PDB entry 8UCJ | electron microscopy, 3.20 A resolution | chains b and i of the 12 polymer chains in the assembly

# Chain b
Molecule: Cytochrome c oxidase subunit 2
Source organism: Komagataella pastoris
Chain sequence (236 residues; each row starts with the number of its first residue):
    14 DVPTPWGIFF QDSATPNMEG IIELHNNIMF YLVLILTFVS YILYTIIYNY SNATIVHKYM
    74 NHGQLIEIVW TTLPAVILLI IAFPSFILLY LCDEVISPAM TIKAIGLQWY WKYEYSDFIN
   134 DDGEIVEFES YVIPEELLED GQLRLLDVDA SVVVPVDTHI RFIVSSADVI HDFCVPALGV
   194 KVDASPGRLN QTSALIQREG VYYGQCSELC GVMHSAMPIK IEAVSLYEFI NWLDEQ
Bound ions: dinuclear copper ion: Cys219, Cys223, Met230
Residues lining bound ligands:
  - heme a (HEA): Leu45, Ile48, Pro87, Ile90, Leu91
  - phosphatidylethanolamine (PTY): Phe51, Ile55, Tyr72, Met73, Gly76, Leu78, Ile79, Trp83

# Chain i
Molecule: Cytochrome c oxidase subunit 9
Source organism: Komagataella pastoris
UniProtKB: A0A1G4KPQ9 (A0A1G4KPQ9_KOMPC); residue numbers follow UniProt; this construct covers 5-61
Chain sequence (57 residues; each row starts with the number of its first residue):
     5 SLTRIQGSVK RRILTDISVG LTLGFGFASY WWWGVHKPTV AHRENYYIEL AKKKKAE
Residues lining bound ligands: phosphatidylethanolamine (PTY): Lys14, Ile17, Leu18, Ile21

# How chain b and chain i interact
Residue-residue contacts (22; chain b residue first):
  Ser26(b) with Tyr51(i)
  Glu32(b) with Arg47(i), salt bridge
  Asn39(b) with Trp35(i); Trp36(i); His40(i), hydrogen bond
  Asn40(b) with Trp36(i)
  Met42(b) with Trp35(i)
  Phe43(b) with Ala32(i)
  Val46(b) with Phe31(i)
  Leu47(b) with Leu25(i), hydrophobic
  Thr50(b) with Gly28(i)
  Phe51(b) with Ile21(i), hydrophobic; Gly24(i); Leu25(i)
  Tyr54(b) with Asp20(i); Val23(i); Gly24(i)
  Thr58(b) with Asp20(i)
  Tyr63(b) with Arg16(i), hydrogen bond
  His70(b) with Val13(i)
  Gln210(b) with Tyr51(i)
  Arg211(b) with Tyr51(i)
Other interface residues (no listed pair), chain b (19 interface residues in all): Glu36, Asn62, Met73
Other interface residues (no listed pair), chain i (20 interface residues in all): Leu27, Phe29, Ser33, Trp37, Leu54

# Summary
Chain b and chain i form an interface of 19 and 20 residues respectively, with 2 hydrogen bonds and 1 salt
bridge. Polar pairs include Glu32(b)-Arg47(i), Asn39(b)-His40(i) and Tyr63(b)-Arg16(i).
Phosphatidylethanolamine is bound between chain b and chain i. Chain b binds heme a.
Chain b is Cytochrome c oxidase subunit 2 and chain i is Cytochrome c oxidase subunit 9, both from
Komagataella pastoris; the structure, CryoEM structure of Komagataella pastoris Cytochrome c oxidase (11
subunits) in complex with human VMAT2, was determined by electron microscopy.
